PDB entry 7UYZ | X-ray diffraction, 2.49 A resolution | chains A and E of the 6 polymer chains in the assembly

[Chain A]
Molecule: Cyclic GMP-AMP synthase
Source organism: Mus musculus
Notes: EC 2.7.7.86
UniProtKB: Q8C6L5 (CGAS_MOUSE); numbering as in UniProt (aligned over 147-507)
Chain sequence (364 residues; numbered 144 to 507; the number before each row is that of its first residue):
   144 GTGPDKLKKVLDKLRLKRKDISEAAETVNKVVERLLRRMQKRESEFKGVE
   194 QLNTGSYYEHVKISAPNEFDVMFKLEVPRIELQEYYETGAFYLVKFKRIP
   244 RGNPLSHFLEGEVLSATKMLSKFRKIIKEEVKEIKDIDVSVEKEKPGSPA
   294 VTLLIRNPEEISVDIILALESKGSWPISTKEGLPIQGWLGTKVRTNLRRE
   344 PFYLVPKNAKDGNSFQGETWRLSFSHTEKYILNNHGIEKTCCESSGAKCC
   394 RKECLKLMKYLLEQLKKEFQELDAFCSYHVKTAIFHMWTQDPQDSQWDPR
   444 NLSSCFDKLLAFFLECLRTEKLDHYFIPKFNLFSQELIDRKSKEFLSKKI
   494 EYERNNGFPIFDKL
Disordered / not traced: 144-148, 240-244, 507
Sequence notes: expression tag (144-146)
Ion coordination: Mg2+ site 1: Glu211, Asp213 (together with GTP); Mg2+ site 2: Glu211, Asp213, Asp307 (together with GTP); Zn2+: His378, Cys384, Cys385, Cys392
Small-molecule neighbours: guanosine-5'-monophosphate / GTP: Gly198, Ser199, Lys205, Glu211, Asp213, Lys288, Gly290, Asp307, Arg364, Lys402, Glu406, Lys409, Phe418, Cys419, Ser420, Tyr421, Lys424, His467
Curated features (UniProtKB/Swiss-Prot):
  - region: Lys372 to Lys395 (DNA-binding)
  - motif: Leu154 to Leu159 (Nuclear export signal), Asp281 to Ser291 (Nuclear localization signal)
  - binding site (GTP): Thr197, Asp307, Arg364 to Glu371
  - binding site (ATP): Ser199, Glu371, Lys402, Ser420 to Lys424
  - binding site (Mg(2+)): Glu211, Asp213, Asp307
  - binding site (2',3'-cGAMP): Asp213, Gly290, Asp307, Lys350, Arg364 to Ser366
  - binding site (Zn(2+)): His378, Cys384, Cys385, Cys392
  - site: Arg241 (Arginine-anchor), Asp307, Ile308 (Cleavage)
  - modified residue: Lys156 (N6-lactoyllysine), Glu176 (PolyADP-ribosyl glutamic acid), Ser199 (Phosphoserine), Tyr201 (Phosphotyrosine), Glu272 (5-glutamyl polyglutamate), Ser291 (Phosphoserine), Glu302 (5-glutamyl glutamate), Lys372 (N6-acetyllysine), Lys382 (N6-acetyllysine), Lys402 (N6-acetyllysine), Ser420 (Phosphoserine), Lys491 (N6-methyllysine)
  - lipidation (S-palmitoyl cysteine): Cys392, Cys393, Cys459
  - cross-link (Glycyl lysine isopeptide (Lys-Gly)): Lys217 (interchain with G-Cter in SUMO), Lys271 (interchain with G-Cter in ubiquitin), Lys335 (interchain with G-Cter in SUMO), Lys372 (interchain with G-Cter in SUMO), Lys382 (interchain with G-Cter in SUMO), Lys399 (interchain with G-Cter in ubiquitin), Lys402 (interchain with G-Cter in ubiquitin), Lys409 (interchain with G-Cter in ubiquitin), Lys410 (interchain with G-Cter in ubiquitin), Lys464 (interchain with G-Cter in SUMO)
  - mutagenesis: Lys156 (K156Q: Mimics lactylation; knockin mice show higher mortality following HSV-1 infection), Asn172 (N172K: Induces alteration of the DNA-binding surface and leads to decreased synthesis of cyclic GMP-AMP (cGAMP); when associated with L-180), Glu176 (E176A: Abolished poly-ADP-ribosylation by PARP1, stimulating interferon production in knockin mice), Arg180 (R180L: Induces alteration of the DNA-binding surface and leads to decreased synthesis of cyclic GMP-AMP (cGAMP); when associated with K-182), Gly198 (G198A: Abolishes stimulation of interferon production; when associated with A-199), Ser199 (S199A: Abolishes stimulation of interferon production; when associated with A-199), Tyr201 (Y201E: Phosphomimetic mutant; reduced translocation to the nucleus following treatment with etoposide), Glu211 to Asp213 (Abolished nucleotidyltransferase activity. Does not affect nuclear localization and tethering to chromatin), Glu211 (E211A: Abolishes ability to promote type-I interferon production), Asp213 (D213A: Abolishes ability to promote type-I interferon production), Lys217 (K217R: Reduced sumoylation), Arg222 (R222E: Impaired tethering to chromatin, leading to constitutive activation in the absence of DNA), 31 further mutagenesis entries in UniProt
Reported in the primary citation:
  - mutagenesis - E211Q/D213N: abolished catalytic activity
  - specificity-determining residues: His467 (proposed by the authors, not directly observed)
  - mutagenesis - R364A (33-fold), H467A: decreased catalytic activity on ATP/GTP
  - mutagenesis - H467A (2-fold): increased catalytic activity on GTP/GTP
  - specificity-determining residues: Ile309, Arg364
  - mutagenesis - R364A (10-fold): decreased catalytic activity on GTP/GTP
  - mutagenesis - R364A (4-fold): increased catalytic activity on ATP/ATP

[Chain E]
Molecule: Palindromic DNA18
Source organism: DNA molecule
Sequence (18 nucleotides; numbered 1 to 18; the number before each row is that of its first residue):
     1 ATCTGTACATGTACAGAT

[How chain A and chain E interact]
Residue-residue contacts (11):
  Arg158(A) - DG16(E)  salt bridge to the phosphate
  Leu159(A) - DG16(E)  sugar contact
  Lys160(A) - DG16(E)  phosphate contact
  Lys160(A) - DA17(E)  phosphate contact
  Arg161(A) - DG16(E)  hydrogen bond to the phosphate
  Arg161(A) - DA17(E)  hydrogen bond to the phosphate
  Arg180(A) - DA7(E)  salt bridge to the phosphate
  His203(A) - DA15(E)  salt bridge to the phosphate
  Cys385(A) - DC14(E)  phosphate contact
  Glu386(A) - DC14(E)  phosphate contact
  Lys395(A) - DA15(E)  salt bridge to the phosphate
Other interface residues (no listed pair), chain A (13 interface residues in all): Asn376, Ser387, Lys391, Lys399

[Summary]
The interface between chain A and chain E involves 13 residues on one side and 5 on the other, with 2 hydrogen
bonds and 4 salt bridges. Polar contacts include Arg161(A)-DG16(E), Arg161(A)-DA17(E) and Arg158(A)-DG16(E).
From the paper: R364A and H467A of chain A reduce catalytic activity on ATP/GTP; specificity determinants
His467(A), Ile309(A) and Arg364(A).
Chain A is Cyclic GMP-AMP synthase (Mus musculus) and chain E is Palindromic DNA18 (DNA molecule); the
structure, Structure of Ternary Complex of cGAS with dsDNA and Bound 5 -pppG(2 ,5 )pG, was determined by X-ray
diffraction, deposited together with 7UUX, 7UXW, 7UYQ, 7UZR, 7V0W, 8EAE and 14 further entries.
